PDB entry 3GPW | X-ray diffraction, 2.50 A resolution | chains B and C of the 28 polymer chains in the assembly

# Chain B
Molecule: Proteasome component Y13
Source organism: Saccharomyces cerevisiae
Notes: EC 3.4.25.1; fragment: sequence database residues 2-245
Reference sequence: P23638 (PSA4_YEAST); the construct lacks a stretch of the UniProt sequence and is renumbered around it, so the offset changes along the chain: 4-63 = UniProt 2-61; 64-144 = UniProt 63-143; 145-200 = UniProt 145-200; 202-204 = UniProt 201-203; 2 more segments
Sequence (244 residues; row label = number of the first residue in the row; note: 1 number in that range is skipped by the numbering (no residue carries it; nothing is unmodelled there); a row labelled like 20A-20B holds insertion residues (20A, then the next letters in order)):
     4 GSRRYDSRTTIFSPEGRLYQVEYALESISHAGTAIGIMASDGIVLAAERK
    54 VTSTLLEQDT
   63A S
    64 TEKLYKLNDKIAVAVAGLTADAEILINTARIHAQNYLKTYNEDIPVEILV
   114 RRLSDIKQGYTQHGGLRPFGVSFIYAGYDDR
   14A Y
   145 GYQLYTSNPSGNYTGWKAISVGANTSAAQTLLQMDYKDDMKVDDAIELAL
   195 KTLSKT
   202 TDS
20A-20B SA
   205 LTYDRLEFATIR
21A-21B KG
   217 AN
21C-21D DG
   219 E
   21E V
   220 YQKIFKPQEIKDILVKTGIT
UniProt features mapped onto this chain:
  - cross-link (Glycyl lysine isopeptide (Lys-Gly)): Lys101 (interchain with G-Cter in ubiquitin), Lys199 (interchain with G-Cter in ubiquitin), Lys225 (interchain with G-Cter in ubiquitin)

# Chain C
Molecule: Proteasome component PRE6
Source organism: Saccharomyces cerevisiae
Notes: EC 3.4.25.1; fragment: sequence database residues 3-243
Reference sequence: P40303 (PSA7_YEAST); the construct lacks a stretch of the UniProt sequence and is renumbered around it, so the offset changes along the chain: 7-62 = UniProt 3-58; 63-143 = UniProt 60-140; 145-180 = UniProt 144-179; 182-203 = UniProt 184-205; 1 more segments
Sequence (241 residues; row label = number of the first residue in the row; note: 3 numbers in that range are skipped by the numbering (no residue carries them; nothing is unmodelled there); a row labelled like 18A-18D holds insertion residues (18A, then the next letters in order)):
     7 GYDRALSIFSPDGHIFQVEYALEAVKRGTCAVGVKGKNCVVLGCERRSTL
    57 KLQDTR
   62A I
    63 TPSKVSKIDSHVVLSFSGLNADSRILIEKARVEAQSHRLTLEDPVTVEYL
   113 TRYVAGVQQRYTQSGGVRPFGVSTLIAGFDP
   14A R
   144 D
   14B D
   145 EPKLYQTEPSGIYSSWSAQTIGRNSKTVREFLEKNY
18A-18D DRKE
   182 PPATVEECVKLTVRSLLEVVQT
   206 GAKNIEITVVKPDSDIVALSSEEINQYVTQIEQEKQEQ
UniProt features mapped onto this chain:
  - modified residue: Thr63 (Phosphothreonine)

# Chain B / chain C interface
Residue-residue contacts - 71 pairs, chain B then chain C:
  Arg6(B) with Arg10(C), hydrogen bond (backbone-side chain)
  Asp9(B) with Tyr8(C), hydrogen bond; Arg10(C), salt bridge
  Arg11(B) with Arg10(C)
  Thr13(B) with Leu12(C); Arg130(C)
  Ile14(B) with Gln23(C)
  Tyr14A(B) with Arg62(C), hydrogen bond (backbone-side chain)
  Phe15(B) with Gln23(C), hydrogen bond (backbone-side chain); Tyr26(C), hydrophobic; Ala27(C), hydrophobic; Leu81(C), hydrophobic; Arg130(C); Pro131(C); Gly133(C)
  Ser16(B) with Tyr26(C)
  Pro17(B) with Tyr26(C), hydrophobic; Glu29(C)
  Glu18(B) with Glu29(C); Arg33(C), hydrogen bond (backbone-side chain)
  Gly19(B) with Tyr26(C); Glu29(C); Ala30(C)
  Arg20(B) with Arg33(C)
  Leu21(B) with Arg130(C)
  Met41(B) with Asp60(C); Arg62(C)
  Arg114(B) with Arg86(C)
  Ser117(B) with Arg86(C), hydrogen bond (backbone-side chain)
  Asp118(B) with Arg86(C), salt bridge
  Gln121(B) with Ala83(C); Asp84(C); Ile87(C)
  Thr124(B) with Arg130(C), hydrogen bond (backbone-side chain)
  Gln125(B) with Tyr123(C); Gly128(C); Val129(C); Arg130(C), hydrogen bond (backbone-backbone); Phe132(C)
  His126(B) with Gly128(C); Val129(C)
  Gly127(B) with Tyr8(C); Gly128(C)
  Gly128(B) with Tyr8(C)
  Tyr146(B) with Arg62(C), hydrogen bond (backbone-side chain)
  Gln147(B) with Ile62A(C)
  Leu148(B) with Ile62A(C)
  Tyr149(B) with Ile62A(C)
  Ser154(B) with Ala83(C)
  Gly155(B) with Ala83(C); Arg86(C), hydrogen bond (backbone-side chain)
  Asn156(B) with Asn82(C), hydrogen bond
  Tyr157(B) with Pro64(C); Arg86(C)
  Thr158(B) with Thr63(C)
  Gly159(B) with Gln59(C); Asp60(C), hydrogen bond (backbone-backbone); Ile62A(C); Thr63(C), hydrogen bond (backbone-side chain)
  Trp160(B) with Leu56(C), hydrophobic; Leu58(C); Gln59(C); Asp60(C)
  Lys161(B) with Leu58(C), hydrogen bond (backbone-backbone); Gln59(C)
  Ala162(B) with Leu58(C)
  Gln173(B) with Leu56(C); Leu58(C)
  Gln177(B) with Lys57(C); Leu58(C)
  Tyr180(B) with Leu58(C), hydrophobic
Other interface residues (no listed pair), chain B (41 interface residues in all): Glu110, Leu176

# Summary
The interface between chain B and chain C involves 41 residues on one side and 31 on the other, with 14
hydrogen bonds and 2 salt bridges. Polar pairs include Asp9(B)-Arg10(C), Asp118(B)-Arg86(C) and
Arg6(B)-Arg10(C).
Chain B is Proteasome component Y13 and chain C is Proteasome component PRE6, both from Saccharomyces
cerevisiae; the structure, Crystal structure of the yeast 20S proteasome in complex with Salinosporamide
derivatives: irreversible inhibitor ligand, was determined by X-ray diffraction together with 3GPT and 3HYE
from the same study.
